4P74 - chains A and C of the 4 polymer chains in the assembly; structure by X-ray diffraction, 2.70 A resolution.

[Chain A]
Name: Phenylalanine--tRNA ligase beta subunit
Source organism: Pseudomonas aeruginosa
Notes: EC 6.1.1.20
UniProt: Q9I0A4 (SYFB_PSEAE); residue numbers follow UniProt; this construct covers 1-792
Sequence (792 residues; numbered 1 to 792; the number before each row is that of its first residue):
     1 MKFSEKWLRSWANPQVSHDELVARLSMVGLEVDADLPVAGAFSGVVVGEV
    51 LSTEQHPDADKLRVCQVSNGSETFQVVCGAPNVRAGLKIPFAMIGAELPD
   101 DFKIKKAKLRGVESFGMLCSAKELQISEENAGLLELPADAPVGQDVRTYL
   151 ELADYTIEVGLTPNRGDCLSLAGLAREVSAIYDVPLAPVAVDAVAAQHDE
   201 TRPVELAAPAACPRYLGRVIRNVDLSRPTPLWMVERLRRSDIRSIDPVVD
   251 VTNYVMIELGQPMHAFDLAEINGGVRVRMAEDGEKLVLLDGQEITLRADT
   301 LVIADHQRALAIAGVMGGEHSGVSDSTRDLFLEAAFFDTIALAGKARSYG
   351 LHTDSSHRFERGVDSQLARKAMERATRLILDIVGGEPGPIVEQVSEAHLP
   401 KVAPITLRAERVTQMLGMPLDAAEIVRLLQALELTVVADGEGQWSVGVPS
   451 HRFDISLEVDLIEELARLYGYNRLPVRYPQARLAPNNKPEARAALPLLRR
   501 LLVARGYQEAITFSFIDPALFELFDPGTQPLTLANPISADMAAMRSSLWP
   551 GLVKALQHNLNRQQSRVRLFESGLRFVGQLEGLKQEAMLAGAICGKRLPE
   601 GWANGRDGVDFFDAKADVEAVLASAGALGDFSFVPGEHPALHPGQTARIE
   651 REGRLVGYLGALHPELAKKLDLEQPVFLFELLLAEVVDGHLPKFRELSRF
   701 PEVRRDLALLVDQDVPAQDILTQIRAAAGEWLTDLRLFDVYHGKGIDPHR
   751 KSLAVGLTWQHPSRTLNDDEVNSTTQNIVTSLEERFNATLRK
Disordered / not traced: 792
Swiss-Prot annotation at these positions:
  - binding site (Mg(2+)): Asp454, Asp460, Glu463, Glu464

[Chain C]
Name: Phenylalanine--tRNA ligase alpha subunit
Source organism: Pseudomonas aeruginosa
Notes: EC 6.1.1.20
UniProt: Q9I0A3 (SYFA_PSEAE); residues -78 to 259 here correspond to UniProt positions 1-338 (UniProt number = residue number + 79)
Sequence (338 residues; each row starts with the number of its first residue; numbers below 1 keep their minus sign (Met-78 is residue -78)):
   -78 MENLDALVSQALEAVRHTEDVNALEQIRVHYLGKKGELTQVMKTLGDLPA
   -28 EERPKVGALINVAKEKVQDVLNARKTELEGAALAARLAAERIDVTLPGRG
    22 QLSGGLHPVTRTLERIEQCFSRIGYEVAEGPEVEDDYHNFEALNIPGHHP
    72 ARAMHDTFYFNANMLLRTHTSPVQVRTMESQQPPIRIVCPGRVYRCDSDL
   122 THSPMFHQVEGLLVDEGVSFADLKGTIEEFLRAFFEKQLEVRFRPSFFPF
   172 TEPSAEVDIQCVICSGNGCRVCKQTGWLEVMGCGMVHPNVLRMSNIDPEK
   222 FQGFAFGMGAERLAMLRYGVNDLRLFFDNDLRFLGQFR
Disordered / not traced: -78 to 10, 183-196
Ligand contacts: 2U9 (N-[(3S)-1,1-dioxidotetrahydrothiophen-3-yl]-2-[(4-methylphenoxy)methyl]-1,3-thiazole-4-carboxamide): Leu64, Ser92, Gln95, Val96, Met99, Arg116, Phe127, Gln129, Glu131, Phe169, Phe171, Thr172, Gly203, Cys204, Val207, Val211, Ala226, Phe227, Gly228, Met229, Gly230
Swiss-Prot annotation at these positions:
  - binding site (Mg(2+)): Glu173
Reported in the primary citation:
  - binding site for 2U9: Gln129, Gly230

[Chain A / chain C interface]
Residue-residue contacts (164; chain A residue first):
  Ser26(A) - Arg165(C)
  Ser26(A) - Pro166(C)
  Met27(A) - Arg163(C)
  Met27(A) - Arg165(C)
  Met27(A) - Pro166(C)
  Val28(A) - Pro166(C)
  Gly29(A) - Pro166(C)
  Glu31(A) - Arg165(C)  salt bridge
  Glu31(A) - Glu177(C)
  Asn164(A) - Phe168(C)
  Ile340(A) - His69(C)
  Ala343(A) - His69(C)
  Arg347(A) - His76(C)  hydrogen bond
  Arg408(A) - Glu220(C)  salt bridge
  Arg411(A) - Glu220(C)  hydrogen bond (side chain-backbone)
  Arg411(A) - Gln223(C)  hydrogen bond
  Gln414(A) - Val139(C)  hydrogen bond (side chain-backbone)
  Gln414(A) - Ser140(C)
  Gln414(A) - Gln223(C)
  Met415(A) - Ser140(C)
  Met415(A) - Phe141(C)  hydrogen bond (backbone-backbone)
  Met415(A) - Glu173(C)
  Met415(A) - Pro174(C)
  Met415(A) - Met206(C)  hydrophobic
  Leu457(A) - His208(C)
  Val459(A) - Glu173(C)
  Val459(A) - Pro209(C)
  Asp460(A) - Glu173(C)
  Glu463(A) - Ser167(C)
  Glu463(A) - Glu173(C)
  Glu463(A) - Pro174(C)
  Glu463(A) - Ser175(C)
  Arg467(A) - Pro166(C)
  Tyr471(A) - Phe141(C)  hydrophobic
  Tyr471(A) - Lys145(C)  hydrogen bond (backbone-side chain)
  Tyr471(A) - Phe164(C)
  Tyr471(A) - Pro166(C)  hydrophobic
  Tyr471(A) - Pro174(C)
  Tyr471(A) - Ser175(C)  hydrogen bond (side chain-backbone)
  Tyr471(A) - Ala176(C)  hydrophobic
  Asn472(A) - Lys145(C)
  Asn472(A) - Arg163(C)
  Asn472(A) - Phe164(C)  hydrogen bond (side chain-backbone)
  Leu474(A) - Phe141(C)  hydrophobic
  Leu474(A) - Lys145(C)  hydrogen bond (backbone-side chain)
  Pro475(A) - Ala142(C)
  Pro475(A) - Lys145(C)
  Val476(A) - Ala142(C)
  Val476(A) - Lys145(C)
  Val476(A) - Gly146(C)
  Arg477(A) - Gly138(C)
  Arg477(A) - Ser140(C)  hydrogen bond
  Arg477(A) - Ala142(C)  hydrogen bond (backbone-backbone)
  Arg477(A) - Asp143(C)  salt bridge
  Arg477(A) - Gly146(C)
  Tyr478(A) - Asp143(C)
  Tyr478(A) - Gly146(C)
  Tyr478(A) - Glu150(C)
  Pro479(A) - Asp143(C)
  Pro479(A) - Thr147(C)
  Gln480(A) - Arg107(C)  hydrogen bond (backbone-side chain)
  Ala481(A) - Arg107(C)
  Leu483(A) - Ile44(C)
  Asn486(A) - Glu47(C)
  Pro496(A) - Glu35(C)
  Arg499(A) - Leu27(C)
  Arg499(A) - Thr31(C)
  Arg499(A) - Glu35(C)  salt bridge
  Arg500(A) - Glu35(C)  salt bridge
  Val503(A) - Ser24(C)
  Val503(A) - Gly25(C)  hydrogen bond (backbone-backbone)
  Val503(A) - Gly26(C)
  Val503(A) - Leu27(C)  hydrophobic
  Ala504(A) - Ser24(C)
  Arg505(A) - Gln22(C)
  Gly506(A) - Gln22(C)
  Gly506(A) - Leu23(C)
  Tyr507(A) - Gly25(C)
  Tyr507(A) - Gly26(C)  hydrogen bond (backbone-backbone)
  Gln508(A) - Gly25(C)
  Gln508(A) - Gly26(C)  hydrogen bond (side chain-backbone)
  Gln508(A) - Leu252(C)
  Gln508(A) - Leu255(C)
  Gln508(A) - Arg259(C)  hydrogen bond
  Glu509(A) - Gly26(C)  hydrogen bond (backbone-backbone)
  Glu509(A) - Leu27(C)
  Glu509(A) - His28(C)  hydrogen bond (side chain-backbone)
  Glu509(A) - Thr31(C)  hydrogen bond
  Glu509(A) - Leu255(C)
  Ala510(A) - Asn250(C)
  Ile511(A) - His28(C)
  Ile511(A) - Thr31(C)
  Ile511(A) - Arg113(C)
  Ile511(A) - Met126(C)  hydrophobic
  Ile511(A) - His128(C)
  Ile511(A) - Phe248(C)
  Ile511(A) - Asn250(C)  hydrogen bond (backbone-side chain)
  Thr512(A) - Arg113(C)  hydrogen bond (backbone-side chain)
  Thr512(A) - Met126(C)
  Thr512(A) - Asn250(C)
  Phe513(A) - Ser124(C)
  Phe513(A) - Pro125(C)  hydrophobic
  Phe513(A) - Met126(C)  hydrophobic
  Phe513(A) - Phe248(C)  hydrophobic
  Ser514(A) - Glu53(C)
  Ser514(A) - Arg113(C)
  Ser514(A) - Tyr115(C)  hydrogen bond
  Ser514(A) - Met126(C)
  Phe515(A) - Phe79(C)  hydrophobic
  Phe515(A) - Leu87(C)  hydrophobic
  Phe515(A) - Tyr115(C)  hydrophobic
  Phe515(A) - Pro125(C)  hydrophobic
  Leu531(A) - Phe81(C)  hydrophobic
  Thr532(A) - Phe81(C)
  Leu533(A) - Phe79(C)  hydrophobic
  Leu533(A) - Tyr80(C)
  Leu533(A) - Phe81(C)  hydrophobic
  Ala534(A) - Tyr80(C)  hydrogen bond (backbone-backbone)
  Asn535(A) - Met75(C)  hydrogen bond (side chain-backbone)
  Asn535(A) - Thr78(C)  hydrogen bond (side chain-backbone)
  Asn535(A) - Phe79(C)
  Asn535(A) - Tyr80(C)  hydrogen bond (side chain-backbone)
  Asn535(A) - Cys117(C)
  Ile537(A) - Phe79(C)
  Ile537(A) - Cys117(C)
  Ile537(A) - Ser119(C)
  Met544(A) - Phe81(C)  hydrophobic
  Met544(A) - Leu87(C)  hydrophobic
  Arg545(A) - Arg113(C)
  Ala555(A) - Asn250(C)
  His558(A) - Asp249(C)  hydrogen bond (side chain-backbone)
  Asn559(A) - Asn250(C)  hydrogen bond (side chain-backbone)
  Asn559(A) - Asp251(C)
  Asn559(A) - Leu252(C)  hydrogen bond (side chain-backbone)
  Arg562(A) - Asp251(C)
  Arg562(A) - Arg253(C)
  Gln564(A) - Asp251(C)
  Gln564(A) - Leu252(C)
  Gln564(A) - Arg253(C)
  Arg566(A) - Gln22(C)
  Arg566(A) - Leu252(C)
  Val567(A) - Leu252(C)  hydrophobic
  Arg568(A) - Gln22(C)
  Leu569(A) - Leu252(C)  hydrophobic
  Glu571(A) - Arg113(C)  salt bridge
  Ser572(A) - Arg113(C)  hydrogen bond (backbone-side chain)
  Leu574(A) - Glu53(C)
  Phe576(A) - Glu53(C)
  Phe576(A) - Val54(C)  hydrophobic
  Leu580(A) - Phe81(C)  hydrophobic
  Leu580(A) - Asn82(C)
  Leu580(A) - Met85(C)  hydrophobic
  Leu583(A) - Val54(C)  hydrophobic
  Gln585(A) - Pro52(C)
  Gln585(A) - Glu53(C)  hydrogen bond (side chain-backbone)
  Gln585(A) - Val54(C)  hydrogen bond (side chain-backbone)
  Arg597(A) - Gln22(C)
  Leu598(A) - Gly21(C)
  Leu598(A) - Gln22(C)
  Trp602(A) - Leu17(C)
  Trp602(A) - Pro18(C)  hydrogen bond (side chain-backbone)
  Ala603(A) - Arg20(C)  hydrogen bond (backbone-side chain)
  Asn604(A) - Arg20(C)
  Asn604(A) - Gly21(C)  hydrogen bond (side chain-backbone)
Interface residues without a listed pair, chain A (82 interface residues in all): Thr162, Pro163, Leu416, Pro536, Phe570, Gly573, Pro599
Interface residues without a listed pair, chain C (82 interface residues in all): Val30, Gly45, Leu134, Asp136, Glu149, Glu200, Asn210, Pro219, Phe225, Phe247, Gly256

[Summary]
The chain A/chain C interface involves 82 residues from each chain, with 35 hydrogen bonds and 6 salt bridges.
Polar pairs include Glu31(A)-Arg165(C), Arg408(A)-Glu220(C) and Arg477(A)-Asp143(C). Ligands of chain C:
compound 2U9. From the paper: a binding site for 2U9 at Gln129(C) and Gly230(C).
Here chain A is Phenylalanine--tRNA ligase beta subunit and chain C is Phenylalanine--tRNA ligase alpha
subunit, both from Pseudomonas aeruginosa. Entry 4P74 (PheRS in complex with compound 3a) was determined by
X-ray diffraction, deposited together with 4P71, 4P72 and 4P75.
